3US0 - chains A and E of the 6 polymer chains in the assembly; structure by X-ray diffraction, 2.50 A resolution.

[Chain A]
Molecule: Tumor protein 63
Source organism: Homo sapiens
Notes: fragment: DNA binding domain
Reference sequence: Q9H3D4 (P63_HUMAN); residues 127-323 here correspond to UniProt positions 166-362 (UniProt number = residue number + 39)
Sequence (203 residues; numbered 121 to 323; the number before each row is that of its first residue):
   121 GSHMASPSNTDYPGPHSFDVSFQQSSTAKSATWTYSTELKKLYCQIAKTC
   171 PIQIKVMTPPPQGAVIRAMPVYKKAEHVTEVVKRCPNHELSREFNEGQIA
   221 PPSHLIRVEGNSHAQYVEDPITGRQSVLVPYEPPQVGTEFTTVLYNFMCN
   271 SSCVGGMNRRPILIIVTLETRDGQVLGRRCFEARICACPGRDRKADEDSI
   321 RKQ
Unresolved in the structure: 121-125, 321-323
Sequence notes: expression tag (121-126)
Curated features (UniProtKB/Swiss-Prot):
  - DNA-binding region: Asp-131 to Gln-323
  - region: Arg-313 to Gln-323 (Interaction with HIPK2)
  - binding site (Zn(2+)): Cys-205, His-208, Cys-269, Cys-273
What the authors report for this chain:
  - self-association interface (contacts with another copy of this molecule); pairs are residue here / residue on that copy: Thr-169/Ala-195 (hydrogen bond), Glu-229/Ala-195 (water-mediated contact), Gln-255/Ser-128 (hydrogen bond), Val-256/Arg-298 (backbone contact), Thr-258/Ser-128 (hydrogen bond), Gly-230, Tyr-251
  - binding site for the 22-nt DNA strand (chain E): Arg-311

[Chain E]
Molecule: 22-nt DNA strand
Sequence (22 nucleotides; row label = number of the first residue in the row):
     1 AAACATGTTTATAAACATGTTT

[Interface between chain A and chain E]
Contacting residue pairs (11):
  Asn-270(A) with DG19(E), phosphate contact
  Ser-272(A) with DT18(E), phosphate contact; DG19(E), hydrogen bond to the phosphate
  Arg-279(A) with DT18(E), phosphate contact
  Arg-304(A) with DT18(E), salt bridge to the phosphate
  Cys-306(A) with DG19(E), phosphate contact
  Ala-307(A) with DG19(E), hydrogen bond to the phosphate; DT20(E), base contact
  Cys-308(A) with DT20(E), base contact
  Arg-311(A) with DT18(E), sugar contact; DG19(E), hydrogen bond to the base
Interface residues without a listed pair, chain A (9 interface residues in all): Asp-312
Interface residues without a listed pair, chain E (4 interface residues in all): DA17

[Overview]
9 residues of chain A face 4 of chain E across their interface, with 3 hydrogen bonds and 1 salt bridge. Among
the polar pairs are Arg-311(A)/DG19(E), Ser-272(A)/DG19(E) and Ala-307(A)/DG19(E). The paper reports a binding
site for the 22-nt DNA strand (chain E) at Arg-311(A); a self-association interface involving Thr-169(A),
Glu-229(A) and Gly-230(A) among others.
Chain A is Tumor protein 63 (Homo sapiens) and chain E is a 22-nt DNA strand; the structure, Structure of p63
DNA Binding Domain in Complex with a 22 Base Pair A/T Rich Response ..., was determined by X-ray diffraction
together with 3US1 and 3US2 from the same study.
